3NTJ - chains A and B; structure by X-ray diffraction, 3.00 A resolution.

# Chain A (and B)
Name: Ornithine aminotransferase
Organism: Plasmodium falciparum
Notes: EC 2.6.1.13; chain B of this document is another copy of the same molecule, construct and numbering; everything in this record applies to it too
Reference sequence: Q6LFH8 (OAT_PLAF7); residue numbers follow UniProt; this construct covers 1-414
Sequence (422 residues; each row starts with the number of its first residue):
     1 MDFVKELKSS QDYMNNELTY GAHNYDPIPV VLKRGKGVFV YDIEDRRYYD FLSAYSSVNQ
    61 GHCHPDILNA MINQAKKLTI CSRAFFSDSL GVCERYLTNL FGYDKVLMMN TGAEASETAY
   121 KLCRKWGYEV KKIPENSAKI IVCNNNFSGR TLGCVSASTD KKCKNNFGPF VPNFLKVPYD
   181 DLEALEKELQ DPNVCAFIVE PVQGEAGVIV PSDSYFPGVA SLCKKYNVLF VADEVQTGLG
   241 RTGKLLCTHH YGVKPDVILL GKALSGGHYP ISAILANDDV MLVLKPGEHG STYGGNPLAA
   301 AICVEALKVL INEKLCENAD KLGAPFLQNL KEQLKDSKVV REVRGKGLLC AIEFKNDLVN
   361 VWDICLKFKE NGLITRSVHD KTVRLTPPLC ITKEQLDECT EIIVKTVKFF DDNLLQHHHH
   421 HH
Not modelled in the structure: 1-7, 146-171, 415-422 (chain B: 1-7, 148-161, 415-422)
Construct notes: expression tag (415-422)
Swiss-Prot annotation at these positions:
  - modified residue: K262 (N6-(pyridoxal phosphate)lysine)
  - mutagenesis: C154 (C154S: Severe reduction in catalytic activity. Does not affect TRX1-mediated activation. Severe reduction in catalytic activity and loss of TRX1-mediated activation; when associated with S-163), C163 (C163S: No effect on catalytic activity. Requires higher concentrations of TRX1 for activation. Severe reduction in catalytic activity and loss of TRX1-mediated activation; when associated with S-154), C316 (C316S: About 70% reduction in catalytic activity. Does not affect TRX1-mediated activation), C350 (C350S: About 70% reduction in catalytic activity. Does not affect TRX1-mediated activation), C390 (C390S: About 70% reduction in catalytic activity. Does not affect TRX1-mediated activation)

# Chain A / chain B interface
Residue-residue contacts (204):
  K8(A) with R95(B)
  Y13(A) with D88(B)
  M14(A) with F86(B), hydrophobic
  N16(A) with G91(B), hydrogen bond (side chain-backbone); R95(B)
  E17(A) with R83(B), salt bridge; F86(B); S87(B); L90(B); G91(B); E94(B)
  L18(A) with K105(B), hydrogen bond (backbone-side chain)
  T19(A) with D104(B); K105(B), hydrogen bond (backbone-side chain)
  Y20(A) with E94(B); R95(B); T98(B); D104(B); K105(B); V106(B), hydrogen bond (backbone-backbone)
  G21(A) with E94(B); K105(B); V106(B)
  A22(A) with V106(B), hydrogen bond (backbone-backbone); L107(B), hydrophobic; M281(B), hydrophobic
  H23(A) with K105(B); L282(B); L284(B); P286(B)
  N24(A) with L107(B); P286(B); G287(B); E288(B)
  Y25(A) with R83(B); G290(B); S291(B)
  P27(A) with R83(B); A84(B); F85(B), hydrophobic; F86(B), hydrophobic
  I28(A) with A84(B), hydrogen bond (backbone-backbone); F85(B), hydrophobic; F86(B)
  P29(A) with F86(B), hydrophobic
  V30(A) with F85(B), hydrophobic; F86(B), hydrogen bond (backbone-backbone)
  V31(A) with F86(B), hydrophobic; S87(B)
  L32(A) with L78(B); C81(B), hydrophobic; F86(B), hydrogen bond (backbone-backbone); S87(B); D88(B), hydrogen bond (backbone-backbone)
  K33(A) with K77(B); L78(B); D88(B)
  R34(A) with K77(B); L78(B)
  G35(A) with K77(B), hydrogen bond (backbone-backbone); L78(B)
  L52(A) with S82(B); A84(B), hydrophobic; F85(B), hydrophobic
  A54(A) with I80(B), hydrophobic; C81(B); S82(B); T292(B)
  Y55(A) with S82(B); A84(B)
  S57(A) with Y293(B), hydrogen bond
  V58(A) with I80(B), hydrophobic
  H62(A) with L78(B); I80(B), hydrogen bond (side chain-backbone)
  C63(A) with A75(B); K76(B); K77(B); L78(B), hydrophobic
  L68(A) with A75(B), hydrophobic; K76(B)
  M71(A) with M71(B), hydrophobic; A75(B), hydrophobic
  I72(A) with I72(B), hydrophobic
  A75(A) with C63(B), hydrogen bond (backbone-side chain); L68(B), hydrophobic; M71(B), hydrophobic
  K76(A) with C63(B); L68(B)
  K77(A) with K33(B); R34(B); G35(B), hydrogen bond (backbone-backbone); C63(B), hydrogen bond (backbone-side chain)
  L78(A) with K33(B); R34(B); G35(B); H62(B); C63(B), hydrogen bond (backbone-side chain)
  T79(A) with C63(B); G267(B), hydrogen bond (side chain-backbone); H268(B)
  I80(A) with A54(B), hydrophobic; V58(B), hydrophobic; H62(B), hydrogen bond (backbone-side chain); G267(B)
  C81(A) with L32(B), hydrophobic; A54(B)
  S82(A) with L52(B); A54(B); Y55(B)
  R83(A) with E17(B), salt bridge; Y25(B); P27(B)
  A84(A) with P27(B); I28(B), hydrogen bond (backbone-backbone); L52(B), hydrophobic; Y55(B); R376(B)
  F85(A) with I28(B), hydrophobic; V30(B), hydrophobic; L52(B), hydrophobic; I374(B), hydrophobic; T375(B)
  F86(A) with M14(B), hydrophobic; E17(B); P27(B), hydrophobic; I28(B); P29(B), hydrophobic; V30(B), hydrogen bond (backbone-backbone); V31(B), hydrophobic; L32(B), hydrogen bond (backbone-backbone)
  S87(A) with E17(B); V31(B); L32(B)
  D88(A) with Y13(B); V31(B); L32(B), hydrogen bond (backbone-backbone); K33(B)
  L90(A) with E17(B)
  G91(A) with N16(B), hydrogen bond (backbone-side chain); E17(B)
  E94(A) with E17(B); Y20(B); G21(B)
  R95(A) with K8(B); N16(B); Y20(B)
  T98(A) with Y20(B)
  N99(A) with Y20(B)
  D104(A) with T19(B); Y20(B)
  K105(A) with L18(B), hydrogen bond (side chain-backbone); T19(B), hydrogen bond (side chain-backbone); Y20(B); G21(B); H23(B)
  V106(A) with Y20(B), hydrogen bond (backbone-backbone); G21(B); A22(B), hydrogen bond (backbone-backbone)
  L107(A) with A22(B), hydrophobic; N24(B)
  N110(A) with T111(B)
  T111(A) with E114(B)
  E114(A) with T111(B)
  K262(A) with T292(B), hydrogen bond; Y293(B), hydrogen bond (backbone-side chain)
  S265(A) with Y293(B), hydrogen bond
  G267(A) with T79(B), hydrogen bond (backbone-side chain); I80(B); Y293(B)
  H268(A) with T79(B); Y269(B); L298(B)
  Y269(A) with H268(B); Y269(B); P270(B); Y293(B)
  P270(A) with Y269(B); P270(B); Y293(B)
  M281(A) with A22(B), hydrophobic
  L282(A) with H23(B)
  L284(A) with H23(B)
  K285(A) with H23(B); N24(B)
  P286(A) with H23(B); N24(B); Y25(B); D26(B)
  G287(A) with N24(B), hydrogen bond (backbone-backbone)
  H289(A) with N24(B)
  S291(A) with Y25(B)
  T292(A) with A54(B); Y55(B); S57(B); K262(B), hydrogen bond
  Y293(A) with S57(B), hydrogen bond; K262(B), hydrogen bond (side chain-backbone); S265(B), hydrogen bond; G267(B); Y269(B); P270(B)
  L298(A) with H268(B)
  I374(A) with F85(B), hydrophobic
  R376(A) with A84(B)
Interface residues without a listed pair, chain A (85 interface residues in all): D26, I43, V92, G266, E288, G290, T375
Interface residues without a listed pair, chain B (85 interface residues in all): I43, V92, N99, N110, G266, K285, H289

# In short
The chain A/chain B interface involves 85 residues from each chain, with 36 hydrogen bonds and 2 salt bridges.
Polar contacts include E17(A)-R83(B), N16(A)-G91(B) and L18(A)-K105(B). UniProt lists 5 mutagenesis sites on
chain A.
Chain A and chain B are both Ornithine aminotransferase (Plasmodium falciparum); the structure, Redox
regulation of Plasmodium falciparum ornithine delta-aminotransferase, was determined by X-ray diffraction,
deposited together with 3LG0.
